4DTX - chains A and P of the 3 polymer chains in the assembly; structure by X-ray diffraction, 1.84 A resolution.

[Chain A]
Protein: DNA polymerase
Organism: Enterobacteria phage RB69
Notes: EC 2.7.7.7
UniProtKB: Q38087 (DPOL_BPR69); residue numbers follow UniProt; this construct covers 1-903
Chain sequence (903 residues; row label = number of the first residue in the row):
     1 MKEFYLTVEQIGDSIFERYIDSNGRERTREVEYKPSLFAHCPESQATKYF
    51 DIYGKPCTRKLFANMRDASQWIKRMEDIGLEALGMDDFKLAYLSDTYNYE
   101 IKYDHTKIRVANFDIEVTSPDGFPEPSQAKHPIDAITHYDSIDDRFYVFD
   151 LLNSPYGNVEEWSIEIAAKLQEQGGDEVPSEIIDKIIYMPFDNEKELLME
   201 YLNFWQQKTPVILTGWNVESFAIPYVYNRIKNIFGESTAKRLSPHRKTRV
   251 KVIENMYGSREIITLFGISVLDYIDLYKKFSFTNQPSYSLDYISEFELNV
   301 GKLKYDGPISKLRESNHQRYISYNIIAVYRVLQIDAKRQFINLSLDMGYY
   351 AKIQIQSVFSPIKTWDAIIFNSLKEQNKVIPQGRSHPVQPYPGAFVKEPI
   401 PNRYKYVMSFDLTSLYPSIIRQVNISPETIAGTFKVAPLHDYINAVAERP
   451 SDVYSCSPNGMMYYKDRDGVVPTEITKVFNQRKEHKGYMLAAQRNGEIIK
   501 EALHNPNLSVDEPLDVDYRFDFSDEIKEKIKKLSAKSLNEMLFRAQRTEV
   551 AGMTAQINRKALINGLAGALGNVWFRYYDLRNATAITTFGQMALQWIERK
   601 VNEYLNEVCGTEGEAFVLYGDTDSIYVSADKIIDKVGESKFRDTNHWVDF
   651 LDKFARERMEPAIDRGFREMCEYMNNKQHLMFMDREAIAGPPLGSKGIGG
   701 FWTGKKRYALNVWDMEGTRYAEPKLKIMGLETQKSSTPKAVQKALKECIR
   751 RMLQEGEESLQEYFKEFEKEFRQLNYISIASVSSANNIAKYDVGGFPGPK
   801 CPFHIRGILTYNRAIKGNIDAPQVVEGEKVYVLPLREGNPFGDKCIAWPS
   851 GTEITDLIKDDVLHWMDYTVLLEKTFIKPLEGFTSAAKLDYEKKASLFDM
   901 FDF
Disordered / not traced: 902-903
Differences from the reference sequence: engineered mutation Ala-222 (Asp in Q38087), Ala-327 (Asp in Q38087), Ala-561 (Leu in Q38087), Gly-565 (Ser in Q38087), Ala-567 (Tyr in Q38087)
Ion coordination: Ca2+ site 1 near Glu-116 (its only coordinating residue here); Ca2+ site 2: Asp-411, Leu-412, Asp-623 (together with dTTP); Ca2+ site 3: Asp-411, Asp-623 (together with dTTP); Ca2+ site 4: Asn-505, Asn-507, Lys-531
Ligand contacts: dTTP (TTP): Asp-411, Leu-412, Thr-413, Ser-414, Leu-415, Tyr-416, Pro-417, Arg-482, Lys-486, Lys-560, Asn-564, Thr-622, Asp-623
Swiss-Prot annotation at these positions:
  - region: Thr-248 to Thr-264 (Beta hairpin), Lys-705 to Tyr-708 (Binding of DNA in B-conformation), Leu-897 to Phe-903 (Interaction with the polymerase clamp)
  - binding site (Mg(2+)): Asp-114, Glu-116, Asp-411, Leu-412, Asp-623
  - binding site (substrate): Ser-414 to Tyr-416, Arg-482, Lys-560
  - site: Asp-621 (Optimization of metal coordination by the polymerase active site), Lys-706 (Optimization of metal coordination by the polymerase active site), Asp-714 (Essential for viral replication)
  - mutagenesis: Leu-415 (L415A/G: Decreases base selectivity by several hundred fold; L415G/F: Increased misinsertion, increased mismatch extension and inefficient proofreading; L415M: No effect on base selectivity), Asp-621 (D621A: Drastic decrease in the efficiency of incorporation of dGMP), Lys-706 (K706A: Almost complete loss of polymerase activity), Asp-714 (D714A: Complete loss of viral replication)
What the authors report for this chain:
  - binding site for DNA tempalte: Ile-362, Asn-572
  - mutagenesis - L561A/S565G/Y567A: unchanged catalytic activity on correct dNTPs (citing earlier work)

[Chain P]
Molecule: DNA primer
Sequence (13 nucleotides; row label = number of the first residue in the row):
   103 GCGGACTGCTTAC
Modified positions: DOC (2',3'-dideoxycytidine-5'-monophosphate) at position 115

[How chain A and chain P interact]
Residue-residue contacts (26; chain A residue first):
  Asn-284(A) / DT112(P)  sugar contact
  Asn-284(A) / DT113(P)  hydrogen bond to the phosphate
  Asp-621(A) / DOC_115(P)  phosphate contact
  Thr-622(A) / DOC_115(P)  sugar contact
  Lys-706(A) / DA114(P)  hydrogen bond to the base
  Tyr-708(A) / DOC_115(P)  hydrogen bond to the phosphate
  Met-728(A) / DA114(P)  phosphate contact
  Met-728(A) / DOC_115(P)  phosphate contact
  Gly-729(A) / DT113(P)  phosphate contact
  Gly-729(A) / DA114(P)  hydrogen bond to the phosphate
  Gln-733(A) / DT113(P)  sugar contact
  Gln-733(A) / DA114(P)  phosphate contact
  Lys-734(A) / DT112(P)  sugar contact
  Lys-734(A) / DT113(P)  phosphate contact
  Ser-735(A) / DT112(P)  phosphate contact
  Ser-735(A) / DT113(P)  hydrogen bond to the phosphate
  Ser-783(A) / DC111(P)  sugar contact
  Ser-783(A) / DT112(P)  phosphate contact
  Ser-784(A) / DC111(P)  phosphate contact
  Ser-784(A) / DT112(P)  hydrogen bond to the phosphate
  Ala-785(A) / DC111(P)  phosphate contact
  Asn-786(A) / DC111(P)  hydrogen bond to the phosphate
  Tyr-791(A) / DT109(P)  hydrogen bond to the phosphate
  Tyr-791(A) / DG110(P)  hydrogen bond to the phosphate
  His-804(A) / DG110(P)  phosphate contact
  His-804(A) / DC111(P)  salt bridge to the phosphate
Also at the interface, not in a pair above, chain A (25 interface residues in all): Tyr-257, Asp-623, Tyr-626, Ile-727, Ser-736, Val-782, Lys-790, Pro-802, Lys-829

[Summary]
25 residues of chain A and 7 residues of chain P are in contact, with 9 hydrogen bonds and 1 salt bridge.
Among the polar pairs are Lys-706(A)/DA114(P), Asn-284(A)/DT113(P) and Tyr-708(A)/DOC_115(P). From the paper:
a binding site for DNA tempalte at Ile-362(A) and Asn-572(A); L561A/S565G/Y567A of chain A leave catalytic
activity on correct dNTPs unchanged.
Chain A is DNA polymerase (Enterobacteria phage RB69) and chain P is DNA primer; the structure, RB69 DNA
Polymerase Ternary Complex with dTTP Opposite an Abasic Site and ddC/dG as the Penultimate ..., was determined
by X-ray diffraction (same publication as 4DTJ, 4DTM, 4DTN, 4DTO, 4DTP, 4DTR, 4DTS and 4DTU).
